3C92 - chains D and E of the 28 polymer chains in the assembly; structure by electron microscopy, 6.80 A resolution (low resolution: residue-level contacts below are approximate; hydrogen-bond / salt-bridge calls are withheld).

== Chain D (and E) ==
Protein: Proteasome subunit alpha
Source organism: Thermoplasma acidophilum
Notes: EC 3.4.25.1; chain E of this document is another copy of the same molecule, construct and numbering; everything in this record applies to it too
UniProt: P25156 (PSMA_THEAC); numbering as in UniProt (aligned over 1-233)
Sequence (233 residues; numbered 1 to 233; the number before each row is that of its first residue):
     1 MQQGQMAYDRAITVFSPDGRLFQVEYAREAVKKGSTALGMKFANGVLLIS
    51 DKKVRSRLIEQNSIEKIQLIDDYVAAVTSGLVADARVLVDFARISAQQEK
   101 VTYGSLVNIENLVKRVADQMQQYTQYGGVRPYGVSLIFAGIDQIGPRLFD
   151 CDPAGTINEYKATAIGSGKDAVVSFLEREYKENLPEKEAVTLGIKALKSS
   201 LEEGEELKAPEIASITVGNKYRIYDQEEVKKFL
Not modelled in the structure: 1-9
Reported in the primary citation:
  - mutagenesis - L81A, V82G: abolished catalytic activity on PAN
  - mutagenesis - L81A: abolished catalytic activity on its C-terminal peptides
  - mutagenesis - L81A: abolished catalytic activity on PA26
  - mutagenesis - V82A: unchanged catalytic activity
  - mutagenesis - V82D: abolished catalytic activity
  - mutagenesis - V82G: unchanged catalytic activity on PA26
  - mutagenesis - V82G: abolished binding to PAN
  - mutagenesis - V82G: unchanged binding to PA26

== Interface between chain D and chain E ==
Residue-residue contacts - 55 pairs, chain D then chain E:
  Arg10(D) - Arg10(E)
  Ala11(D) - Arg10(E)
  Thr13(D) - Arg130(E)
  Val14(D) - Gln23(E)
  Phe15(D) - Gln23(E)
  Phe15(D) - Tyr26(E)
  Phe15(D) - Ala27(E)
  Phe15(D) - Leu81(E)
  Phe15(D) - Arg130(E)
  Phe15(D) - Pro131(E)
  Phe15(D) - Gly133(E)
  Ser16(D) - Tyr26(E)
  Pro17(D) - Tyr26(E)
  Pro17(D) - Glu29(E)
  Asp18(D) - Glu29(E)
  Asp18(D) - Lys33(E)
  Gly19(D) - Tyr26(E)
  Gly19(D) - Glu29(E)
  Gly19(D) - Ala30(E)
  Arg20(D) - Lys33(E)
  Leu21(D) - Leu81(E)
  Leu21(D) - Arg130(E)
  Lys41(D) - Glu60(E)
  Ala117(D) - Arg86(E)
  Asp118(D) - Arg86(E)
  Gln121(D) - Ala83(E)
  Gln121(D) - Asp84(E)
  Gln121(D) - Val87(E)
  Thr124(D) - Arg130(E)
  Gln125(D) - Val129(E)
  Gln125(D) - Arg130(E)
  Gln125(D) - Tyr132(E)
  Tyr126(D) - Tyr123(E)
  Tyr126(D) - Val129(E)
  Gly127(D) - Gly128(E)
  Ala154(D) - Ala83(E)
  Gly155(D) - Arg86(E)
  Thr156(D) - Val82(E)
  Ile157(D) - Arg86(E)
  Glu159(D) - Ile59(E)
  Glu159(D) - Glu60(E)
  Glu159(D) - Ser63(E)
  Tyr160(D) - Leu58(E)
  Tyr160(D) - Ile59(E)
  Tyr160(D) - Glu60(E)
  Lys161(D) - Leu58(E)
  Lys161(D) - Glu60(E)
  Ala162(D) - Leu58(E)
  Leu176(D) - Arg57(E)
  Leu176(D) - Leu58(E)
  Glu177(D) - Ser56(E)
  Glu177(D) - Arg57(E)
  Glu177(D) - Leu58(E)
  Arg178(D) - Arg57(E)
  Tyr180(D) - Arg57(E)
Also at the interface, not in a pair above, chain D (34 interface residues in all): Lys114, Val173, Glu179

== In short ==
The interface between chain D and chain E involves 34 residues on one side and 26 on the other. From the
paper: L81A and V82G of chain D abolish catalytic activity on PAN; L81A of chain D abolishes catalytic
activity on its C-terminal peptides.
Both chains are Proteasome subunit alpha (Thermoplasma acidophilum). Entry 3C92 (Thermoplasma acidophilum 20S
proteasome with a closed gate) was determined by electron microscopy, deposited together with 3C91.
